PDB entry 7SJR | electron microscopy, 3.80 A resolution | chains B and C of the 3 polymer chains in the assembly

== Chain B ==
Molecule: DNA helicase
Organism: Mycolicibacterium smegmatis
Notes: EC 3.6.4.12
Reference sequence: A0A653FJ17 (A0A653FJ17_MYCSM); residues 1-1095 here = UniProt positions 1-1095
Amino-acid sequence (1095 residues; numbered 1 to 1095; the number before each row is that of its first residue):
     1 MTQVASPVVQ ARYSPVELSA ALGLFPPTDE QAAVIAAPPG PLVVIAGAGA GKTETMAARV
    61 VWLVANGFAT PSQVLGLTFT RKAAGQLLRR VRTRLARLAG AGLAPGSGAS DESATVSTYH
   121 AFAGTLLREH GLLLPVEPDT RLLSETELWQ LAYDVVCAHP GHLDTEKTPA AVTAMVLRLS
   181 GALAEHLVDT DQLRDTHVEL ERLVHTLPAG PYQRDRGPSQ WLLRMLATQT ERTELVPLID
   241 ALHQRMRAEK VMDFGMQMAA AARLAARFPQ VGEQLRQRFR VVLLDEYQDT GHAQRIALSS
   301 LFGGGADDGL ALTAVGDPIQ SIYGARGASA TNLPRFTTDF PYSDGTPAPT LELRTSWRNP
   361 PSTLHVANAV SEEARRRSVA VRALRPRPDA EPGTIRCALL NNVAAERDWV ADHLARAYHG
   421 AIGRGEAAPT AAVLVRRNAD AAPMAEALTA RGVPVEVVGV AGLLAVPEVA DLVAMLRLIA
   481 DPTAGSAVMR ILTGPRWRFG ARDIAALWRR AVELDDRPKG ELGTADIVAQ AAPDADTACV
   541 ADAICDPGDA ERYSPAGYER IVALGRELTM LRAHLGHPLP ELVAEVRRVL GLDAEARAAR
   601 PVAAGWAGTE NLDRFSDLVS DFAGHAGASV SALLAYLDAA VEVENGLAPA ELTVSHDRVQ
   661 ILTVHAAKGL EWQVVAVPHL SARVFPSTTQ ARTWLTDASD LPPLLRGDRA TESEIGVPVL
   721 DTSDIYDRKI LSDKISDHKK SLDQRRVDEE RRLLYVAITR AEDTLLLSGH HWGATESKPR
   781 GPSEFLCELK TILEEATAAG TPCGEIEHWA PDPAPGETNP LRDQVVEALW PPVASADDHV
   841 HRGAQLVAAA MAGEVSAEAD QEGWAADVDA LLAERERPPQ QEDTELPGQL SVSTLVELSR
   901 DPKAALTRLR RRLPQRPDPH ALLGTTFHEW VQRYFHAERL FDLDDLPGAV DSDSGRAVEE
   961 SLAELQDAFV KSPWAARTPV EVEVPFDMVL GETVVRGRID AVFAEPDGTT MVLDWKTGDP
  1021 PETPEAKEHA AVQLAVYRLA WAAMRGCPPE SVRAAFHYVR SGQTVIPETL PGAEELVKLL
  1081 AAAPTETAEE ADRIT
Disordered / not traced: 1-11, 103-109, 207-212, 325-330, 375-383, 458-460, 519-521, 720-727, 798-802, 814-819, 834-837, 854-860, 878-1095
Sequence notes: conflict Ala325 (Trp in A0A653FJ17)
Reported in the primary citation:
  - binding site for the 70-nt DNA strand (chain C): Arg81, Thr118, Leu142, Arg214 to Arg216, Phe254, Arg436, Asn438, Thr663, His665, Arg746

== Chain C ==
Molecule: 70-nt DNA strand
Sequence (70 nucleotides; row label = number of the first residue in the row; note: 6 numbers in that range are skipped by the numbering (no residue carries them; nothing is unmodelled there); numbers below 1 keep their minus sign (DT-2 is residue -2)):
    -2 TTTTTTTCTA ATGCGAGCA
    23 CTGCTATTCC CTAGCAGTGC TCGCATTAGA TTTTGTTTTT TTAGCGGTTT T
Disordered / not traced: -2 to 1, 23-39, 60-73

== Chain B / chain C interface ==
Residue-residue contacts (40; chain B residue first):
  Phe79(B) - DT56(C)  base contact
  Arg81(B) - DG57(C)  hydrogen bond to the phosphate
  Arg81(B) - DT58(C)  phosphate contact
  Thr118(B) - DT58(C)  hydrogen bond to the phosphate
  His120(B) - DG57(C)  hydrogen bond to the sugar
  His120(B) - DT58(C)  phosphate contact
  Ala121(B) - DT58(C)  phosphate contact
  Leu142(B) - DT58(C)  sugar contact
  Lys167(B) - DC5(C)  phosphate contact
  Lys167(B) - DT6(C)  salt bridge to the phosphate
  Gln213(B) - DC44(C)  phosphate contact
  Arg214(B) - DG14(C)  base contact
  Arg214(B) - DC44(C)  sugar contact
  Ser219(B) - DC44(C)  phosphate contact
  Ser219(B) - DG45(C)  phosphate contact
  Gln220(B) - DG45(C)  hydrogen bond to the phosphate
  Phe254(B) - DG57(C)  stacking on the base
  Phe254(B) - DT58(C)  sugar contact
  Tyr323(B) - DT55(C)  base contact
  Tyr323(B) - DT56(C)  phosphate contact
  Arg436(B) - DT53(C)  hydrogen bond to the base
  Arg436(B) - DT54(C)  sugar contact
  Arg437(B) - DA52(C)  salt bridge to the phosphate
  Arg437(B) - DT54(C)  phosphate contact
  Asn438(B) - DT54(C)  hydrogen bond to the phosphate
  Ala439(B) - DT54(C)  phosphate contact
  Thr663(B) - DT54(C)  phosphate contact
  Thr663(B) - DT55(C)  phosphate contact
  His665(B) - DT54(C)  hydrogen bond to the base
  His665(B) - DT55(C)  hydrogen bond to the base
  Ala666(B) - DT55(C)  phosphate contact
  Arg683(B) - DG51(C)  salt bridge to the phosphate
  Gln690(B) - DG51(C)  phosphate contact
  Gln690(B) - DA52(C)  hydrogen bond to the phosphate
  Gln690(B) - DT53(C)  sugar contact
  Arg692(B) - DT6(C)  hydrogen bond to the phosphate
  Arg692(B) - DA7(C)  salt bridge to the phosphate
  Thr696(B) - DA7(C)  phosphate contact
  Lys729(B) - DT43(C)  salt bridge to the phosphate
  Arg746(B) - DT53(C)  hydrogen bond to the base
Also at the interface, not in a pair above, chain B (32 interface residues in all): Thr80, Arg216, Trp221, Thr775, Glu776, Arg780
Also at the interface, not in a pair above, chain C (18 interface residues in all): DA16, DC46, DT59

== In short ==
Chain B and chain C form an interface of 32 and 18 residues respectively; the contacts include 11 hydrogen
bonds, 5 salt bridges and 1 aromatic stacking contact. Polar contacts include Arg436(B)-DT53(C),
His665(B)-DT54(C) and His665(B)-DT55(C). The paper reports a binding site for the 70-nt DNA strand (chain C)
at Arg81(B), Thr118(B) and Leu142(B) among others.
Here chain B is DNA helicase (Mycolicibacterium smegmatis) and chain C is a 70-nt DNA strand. Entry 7SJR
(Cryo-EM structure of AdnA-AdnB(W325A) in complex with DNA and AMPPNP) was determined by electron microscopy.
